PDB entry 7CD2 | X-ray diffraction, 2.70 A resolution | chains B and D of the 4 polymer chains in the assembly

Chain B (and D):
Molecule: YabJ protein
Organism: Bacillus subtilis subsp. natto (strain BEST195)
Notes: chain D of this document is another copy of the same molecule, construct and numbering; everything in this record applies to it too
UniProtKB: D4G3D4 (D4G3D4_BACNB); residue numbers follow UniProt; this construct covers 1-125
Sequence (125 residues; each row starts with the number of its first residue):
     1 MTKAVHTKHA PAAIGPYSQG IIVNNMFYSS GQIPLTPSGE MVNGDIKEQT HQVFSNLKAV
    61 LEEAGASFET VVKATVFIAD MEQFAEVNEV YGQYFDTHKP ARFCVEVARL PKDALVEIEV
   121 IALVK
Disordered / not traced: 1-17
Sequence notes: engineered mutation Phe103 (Ser in D4G3D4)

Chain B / chain D interface:
Pairs across the interface - 8 pairs, chain B then chain D:
  Ser18(B) - Arg109(D)
  Gly20(B) - Arg109(D)  hydrogen bond (backbone-side chain)
  Ile21(B) - Val107(D)  hydrophobic
  Ile21(B) - Ala108(D)
  Val23(B) - Val107(D)  hydrophobic
  Ala108(B) - Ile21(D)
  Arg109(B) - Gly20(D)  hydrogen bond (side chain-backbone)
  Arg109(B) - Ile21(D)
Also at the interface, not in a pair above, chain B (7 interface residues in all): Val107
Also at the interface, not in a pair above, chain D (6 interface residues in all): Gln19

Summary:
7 residues of chain B and 6 residues of chain D are in contact; the contacts include 2 hydrogen bonds. Its one
hydrogen-bonded contact is Gly20(B)-Arg109(D).
Both chains are YabJ protein (Bacillus subtilis subsp. natto (strain BEST195)). Entry 7CD2 (Crystal structure
of the S103F mutant of Bacillus subtilis (natto) YabJ protein) was determined by X-ray diffraction together
with 7CD3, 7CD4 and 5Y6U from the same study.
